PDB entry 6HDS | X-ray diffraction, 1.74 A resolution | chains A and C

== Chain A (and C) ==
Name: short afifavidin
Organism: Afifella pfennigii
Notes: chain C of this document is another copy of the same molecule, construct and numbering; everything in this record applies to it too
Amino-acid sequence (133 residues; row label = number of the first residue in the row; numbers below 1 keep their minus sign (Met-1 is residue -1)):
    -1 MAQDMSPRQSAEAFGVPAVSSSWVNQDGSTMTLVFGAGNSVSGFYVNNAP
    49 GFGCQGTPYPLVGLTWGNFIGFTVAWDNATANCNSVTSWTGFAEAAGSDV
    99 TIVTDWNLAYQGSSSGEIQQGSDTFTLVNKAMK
Unresolved in the structure: -1 to 0, 128-131 (chain C: -1 to 2, 128-131)
Cystine bridges: Cys52-Cys81

== How chain A and chain C interact ==
Pairs across the interface (68; chain A residue first):
  Asn37(A) with Asp75(C)
  Pro58(A) with Leu62(C)
  Val60(A) with Gly61(C); Leu62(C), hydrophobic
  Gly61(A) with Val60(C)
  Leu62(A) with Pro58(C); Val60(C), hydrophobic; Thr71(C); Val72(C), hydrophobic; Ala73(C)
  Thr63(A) with Ala73(C)
  Trp64(A) with Asp75(C); Asn80(C), hydrogen bond; Asn82(C); Val84(C)
  Phe67(A) with Asn82(C); Val84(C), hydrophobic; Ala107(C); Tyr108(C); Gln109(C)
  Ile68(A) with Val84(C)
  Gly69(A) with Thr71(C); Val84(C); Ser86(C)
  Phe70(A) with Thr71(C)
  Thr71(A) with Leu62(C); Gly69(C); Phe70(C)
  Ala73(A) with Leu62(C)
  Asp75(A) with Trp64(C)
  Asn80(A) with Trp64(C)
  Asn82(A) with Trp64(C), hydrogen bond; Phe67(C)
  Ser83(A) with Phe67(C)
  Val84(A) with Trp64(C); Phe67(C), hydrophobic; Gly69(C); Thr88(C)
  Ser86(A) with Gly69(C); Trp87(C); Thr88(C), hydrogen bond
  Trp87(A) with Ser86(C), hydrogen bond (backbone-side chain)
  Thr88(A) with Val84(C); Ser86(C), hydrogen bond; Asn105(C); Ala107(C); Ile116(C)
  Gly89(A) with Ala107(C)
  Phe90(A) with Gly114(C); Glu115(C); Ile116(C), hydrophobic
  Val101(A) with Ile116(C)
  Asp103(A) with Asn105(C); Ile116(C)
  Asn105(A) with Thr88(C); Asp103(C); Asn105(C)
  Ala107(A) with Phe67(C), hydrophobic; Thr88(C); Gly89(C)
  Tyr108(A) with Phe67(C)
  Gln109(A) with Phe67(C)
  Gly114(A) with Phe90(C)
  Ile116(A) with Thr88(C); Gly89(C); Val101(C); Asp103(C)
  Gln118(A) with Asp103(C), hydrogen bond
Interface residues without a listed pair, chain A (37 interface residues in all): Val72, Thr102, Trp104, Leu106, Glu115
Interface residues without a listed pair, chain C (36 interface residues in all): Leu59, Thr63, Ile68, Ser83, Thr85, Thr102, Trp104

== Summary ==
37 residues of chain A and 36 residues of chain C are in contact, with 6 hydrogen bonds. Polar contacts
include Trp64(A)-Asn80(C), Asn82(A)-Trp64(C) and Ser86(A)-Thr88(C).
Chain A and chain C are both short afifavidin (Afifella pfennigii); the structure, Crystal Structure of apo
short afifavidin, was determined by X-ray diffraction, deposited together with 6HDT and 6HDV.
